7MIZ - chains B7 and B8 of the 100 polymer chains in the assembly; structure by electron microscopy, 3.40 A resolution.

[Chain B7]
Protein: Tubulin beta chain
Organism: Toxoplasma gondii
UniProt: I7BFC9 (I7BFC9_TOXGO); residue numbers follow UniProt; this construct covers 1-449
Amino-acid sequence (449 residues; each row starts with the number of its first residue):
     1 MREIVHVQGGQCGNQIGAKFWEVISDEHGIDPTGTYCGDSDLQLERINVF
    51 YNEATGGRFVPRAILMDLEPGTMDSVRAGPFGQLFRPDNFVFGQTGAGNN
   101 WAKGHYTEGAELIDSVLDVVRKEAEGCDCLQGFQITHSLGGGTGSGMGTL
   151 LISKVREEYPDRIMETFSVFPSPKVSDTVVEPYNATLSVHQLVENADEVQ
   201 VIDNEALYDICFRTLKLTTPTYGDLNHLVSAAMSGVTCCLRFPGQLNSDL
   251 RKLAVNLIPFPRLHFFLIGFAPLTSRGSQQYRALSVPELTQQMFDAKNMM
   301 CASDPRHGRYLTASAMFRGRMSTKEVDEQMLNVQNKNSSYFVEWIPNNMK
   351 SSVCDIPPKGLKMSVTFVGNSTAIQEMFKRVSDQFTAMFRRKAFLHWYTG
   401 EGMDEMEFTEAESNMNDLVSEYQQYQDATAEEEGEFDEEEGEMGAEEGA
Disordered / not traced: 427-449
Small-molecule neighbours: GDP (guanosine-5'-diphosphate): Gly10, Gln11, Cys12, Gln15, Ile16, Ala97, Asn99, Ser138, Gly140, Gly141, Gly142, Thr143, Gly144, Asp177, Asn204, Tyr222, Leu225, Asn226

[Chain B8]
Protein: Tubulin alpha chain
Organism: Toxoplasma gondii
UniProt: P10873 (TBA_TOXGO); residue numbers follow UniProt; this construct covers 1-453
Amino-acid sequence (453 residues; numbered 1 to 453; the number before each row is that of its first residue):
     1 MREVISIHVGQAGIQIGNACWELFCLEHGIQPDGQMPSDKTIGGGDDAFN
    51 TFFSETGAGKHVPRCVFLDLEPTVVDEVRTGTYRHLFHPEQLISGKEDAA
   101 NNFARGHYTIGKEIVDLSLDRIRKLADNCTGLQGFLMFNAVGGGTGSGLG
   151 CLLLERLSVDYGKKSKLNFCSWPSPQVSTAVVEPYNSVLSTHSLLEHTDV
   201 AVMLDNEAIYDICRRNLDIERPTYTNLNRLIAQVISSLTASLRFDGALNV
   251 DVTEFQTNLVPYPRIHFMLSSYAPIISAEKAYHEQLSVAEITNSAFEPAS
   301 MMAKCDPRHGKYMACCLMYRGDVVPKDVNAAVATIKTKRTIQFVDWCPTG
   351 FKCGINYQPPTVVPGGDLAKVMRAVCMISNSTAIAEVFSRMDHKFDLMYA
   401 KRAFVHWYVGEGMEEGEFSEAREDLAALEKDYEEVGIETAEGEGEEEGYG
   451 DEY
Disordered / not traced: 38-46, 438-453
Bound ions: Mg2+: Glu71, Asp98 (together with GTP)
Small-molecule neighbours: GTP (guanosine-5'-triphosphate): Gly10, Gln11, Ala12, Gln15, Asp69, Glu71, Asp98, Ala99, Ala100, Asn101, Ala140, Gly142, Gly143, Gly144, Thr145, Gly146, Ser171, Ser178, Thr179, Glu183, Asn206, Tyr224, Leu227, Asn228
Swiss-Prot annotation at these positions:
  - active site: Glu254
  - binding site (GTP): Gln11, Glu71, Gly144, Thr145, Thr179, Asn206, Asn228
  - binding site (Mg(2+)): Glu71
  - site: Tyr453 (Involved in polymerization)
  - modified residue: Lys40 (N6-acetyllysine)

[Chain B7 / chain B8 interface]
Contacting residue pairs (61; chain B7 residue first):
  Gln11(B7) - Leu248(B8)
  Gln11(B7) - Asn249(B8)  hydrogen bond
  Gln15(B7) - Ala247(B8)
  Glu69(B7) - Arg2(B8)  salt bridge
  Glu69(B7) - Asn249(B8)  hydrogen bond
  Gln94(B7) - Arg2(B8)
  Thr95(B7) - Arg2(B8)  hydrogen bond (backbone-side chain)
  Gly98(B7) - Glu254(B8)
  Gly98(B7) - Thr257(B8)  hydrogen bond (backbone-side chain)
  Asn99(B7) - Glu254(B8)  hydrogen bond
  Asn99(B7) - Thr257(B8)
  Asn99(B7) - Asn258(B8)
  Asn99(B7) - Lys352(B8)
  Asn100(B7) - Thr257(B8)
  Val175(B7) - Asn329(B8)
  Val175(B7) - Val332(B8)  hydrophobic
  Val175(B7) - Ala333(B8)  hydrophobic
  Val175(B7) - Lys336(B8)
  Ser176(B7) - Thr349(B8)
  Ser176(B7) - Phe351(B8)
  Asp177(B7) - Leu248(B8)
  Asp177(B7) - Phe351(B8)
  Asp177(B7) - Cys353(B8)  hydrogen bond
  Thr178(B7) - Asn258(B8)
  Thr178(B7) - Phe351(B8)  hydrogen bond (backbone-backbone)
  Thr178(B7) - Lys352(B8)
  Val179(B7) - Asn258(B8)  hydrogen bond (backbone-side chain)
  Val179(B7) - Thr349(B8)  hydrogen bond (backbone-side chain)
  Val179(B7) - Gly350(B8)
  Val179(B7) - Phe351(B8)
  Pro182(B7) - Thr349(B8)
  Tyr208(B7) - Pro325(B8)
  Tyr208(B7) - Lys326(B8)
  Tyr208(B7) - Asn329(B8)
  Phe212(B7) - Lys326(B8)
  Pro220(B7) - Pro325(B8)
  Pro220(B7) - Lys326(B8)
  Tyr222(B7) - Pro325(B8)  hydrophobic
  Gln384(B7) - Pro348(B8)
  Gln384(B7) - Thr349(B8)
  Ala387(B7) - Trp346(B8)
  Met388(B7) - Trp346(B8)
  Met388(B7) - Thr349(B8)
  Arg391(B7) - Tyr262(B8)  hydrogen bond (backbone-side chain)
  Arg391(B7) - Asp345(B8)  salt bridge
  Arg391(B7) - Trp346(B8)
  Arg391(B7) - Glu434(B8)
  Arg391(B7) - Val435(B8)  hydrogen bond (side chain-backbone)
  Arg391(B7) - Ile437(B8)
  Lys392(B7) - Tyr262(B8)
  Ala393(B7) - Tyr262(B8)
  Ala393(B7) - Trp346(B8)  hydrophobic
  Phe394(B7) - Thr257(B8)
  Phe394(B7) - Asn258(B8)
  Phe394(B7) - Val260(B8)
  Phe394(B7) - Pro261(B8)  hydrogen bond (backbone-backbone)
  His396(B7) - Tyr262(B8)
  His396(B7) - Pro263(B8)
  Trp397(B7) - Gln256(B8)  hydrogen bond (side chain-backbone)
  Trp397(B7) - Thr257(B8)
  Trp397(B7) - Val260(B8)  hydrogen bond (side chain-backbone)
Interface residues without a listed pair, chain B7 (34 interface residues in all): Pro70, Lys174, Val180, Glu181, Glu205, Thr219, Thr221
Interface residues without a listed pair, chain B8 (37 interface residues in all): Gln133, Asp251, Thr253, Leu259, Ala314, Cys315, Val324, Cys347

[Overview]
34 residues of chain B7 and 37 residues of chain B8 are in contact; the contacts include 14 hydrogen bonds and
2 salt bridges. Among the polar pairs are Glu69(B7)-Arg2(B8), Arg391(B7)-Asp345(B8) and Gln11(B7)-Asn249(B8).
Bound to chain B7: GDP. Chain B8 binds GTP.
Chain B7 is Tubulin beta chain and chain B8 is Tubulin alpha chain, both from Toxoplasma gondii; the
structure, Atomic structure of cortical microtubule from Toxoplasma gondii, was determined by electron
microscopy.
